PDB entry 6FKI | electron microscopy, 4.30 A resolution (low resolution: residue-level contacts below are approximate; hydrogen-bond / salt-bridge calls are withheld) | chains b and p of the 26 polymer chains in the assembly

[Chain b]
Name: ATP synthase subunit b, chloroplastic
From: Spinacia oleracea
UniProt: P06453 (ATPF_SPIOL); residues 1-184 here = UniProt positions 1-184
Amino-acid sequence (184 residues; each row starts with the number of its first residue):
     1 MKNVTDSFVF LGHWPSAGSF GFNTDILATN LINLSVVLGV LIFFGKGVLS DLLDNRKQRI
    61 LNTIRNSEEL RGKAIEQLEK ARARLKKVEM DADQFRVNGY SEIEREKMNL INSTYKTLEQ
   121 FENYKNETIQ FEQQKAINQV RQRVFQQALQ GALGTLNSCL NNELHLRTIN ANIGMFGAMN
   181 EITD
Unresolved in the structure: 1-21, 183-184

[Chain p]
Name: ATP synthase subunit b', chloroplastic
From: Spinacia oleracea
UniProt: P31853 (ATPX_SPIOL); numbering as in UniProt (aligned over 1-222)
Amino-acid sequence (222 residues; row label = number of the first residue in the row):
     1 MANMLVASSS KTLPTTTTTT ITPKPKFPLL KTPLLKLSPP QLPPLKHLNL SVLKSAAITA
    61 TPLTLSFLLP YPSLAEEIEK ASLFDFNLTL PIIMAEFLFL MFALDKIYYT PLGDFMDKRD
   121 ASIKEQLSGV KDTSSEVKQL EEQANAVMRA ARAEISAALN KMKKETQLEV EAKLAEGRKK
   181 IEVELQEALG SLEQQKEDTI KSLDSQISAL SDDIVKKVLP VS
Unresolved in the structure: 1-77, 221-222

[Chain b / chain p interface]
Pairs across the interface - 230 pairs, chain b then chain p:
  K57(b) - R119(p)
  I60(b) - D120(p)
  L61(b) - I123(p)
  T63(b) - D120(p)
  T63(b) - I123(p)
  I64(b) - R119(p)
  I64(b) - D120(p)
  I64(b) - S122(p)
  I64(b) - I123(p)
  I64(b) - K124(p)
  I64(b) - L127(p)
  R65(b) - I123(p)
  N66(b) - L127(p)
  N66(b) - V130(p)
  S67(b) - I123(p)
  S67(b) - K124(p)
  S67(b) - E125(p)
  S67(b) - Q126(p)
  S67(b) - L127(p)
  S67(b) - S128(p)
  S67(b) - V130(p)
  S67(b) - K131(p)
  E68(b) - I123(p)
  E68(b) - Q126(p)
  E68(b) - L127(p)
  E68(b) - S128(p)
  E68(b) - V130(p)
  E69(b) - Q126(p)
  E69(b) - L127(p)
  E69(b) - V130(p)
  L70(b) - L127(p)
  L70(b) - V130(p)
  L70(b) - K131(p)
  L70(b) - D132(p)
  L70(b) - S134(p)
  R71(b) - E125(p)
  R71(b) - Q126(p)
  R71(b) - L127(p)
  R71(b) - S128(p)
  R71(b) - G129(p)
  R71(b) - V130(p)
  R71(b) - K131(p)
  R71(b) - D132(p)
  R71(b) - T133(p)
  R71(b) - S134(p)
  G72(b) - Q126(p)
  G72(b) - G129(p)
  G72(b) - V130(p)
  G72(b) - K131(p)
  G72(b) - T133(p)
  G72(b) - S134(p)
  K73(b) - V130(p)
  K73(b) - T133(p)
  K73(b) - S134(p)
  A74(b) - V130(p)
  A74(b) - K131(p)
  A74(b) - D132(p)
  A74(b) - T133(p)
  A74(b) - S134(p)
  A74(b) - S135(p)
  A74(b) - E136(p)
  A74(b) - V137(p)
  I75(b) - G129(p)
  I75(b) - V130(p)
  I75(b) - K131(p)
  I75(b) - D132(p)
  I75(b) - T133(p)
  I75(b) - S134(p)
  I75(b) - S135(p)
  I75(b) - E136(p)
  I75(b) - V137(p)
  E76(b) - T133(p)
  E76(b) - S134(p)
  E76(b) - V137(p)
  Q77(b) - T133(p)
  Q77(b) - S134(p)
  Q77(b) - E136(p)
  Q77(b) - V137(p)
  Q77(b) - K138(p)
  L78(b) - D132(p)
  L78(b) - T133(p)
  L78(b) - S134(p)
  L78(b) - S135(p)
  L78(b) - E136(p)
  L78(b) - V137(p)
  L78(b) - K138(p)
  L78(b) - Q139(p)
  L78(b) - L140(p)
  E79(b) - T133(p)
  E79(b) - E136(p)
  E79(b) - V137(p)
  E79(b) - L140(p)
  K80(b) - E136(p)
  K80(b) - V137(p)
  K80(b) - L140(p)
  K80(b) - E141(p)
  A81(b) - E136(p)
  A81(b) - V137(p)
  A81(b) - K138(p)
  A81(b) - Q139(p)
  A81(b) - L140(p)
  A81(b) - E141(p)
  A81(b) - E142(p)
  A81(b) - Q143(p)
  A81(b) - A144(p)
  R82(b) - E136(p)
  R82(b) - V137(p)
  R82(b) - Q139(p)
  R82(b) - L140(p)
  R82(b) - E141(p)
  R82(b) - Q143(p)
  A83(b) - L140(p)
  A83(b) - A144(p)
  R84(b) - L140(p)
  R84(b) - E141(p)
  R84(b) - Q143(p)
  R84(b) - A144(p)
  R84(b) - N145(p)
  R84(b) - V147(p)
  L85(b) - Q139(p)
  L85(b) - L140(p)
  L85(b) - E141(p)
  L85(b) - E142(p)
  L85(b) - Q143(p)
  L85(b) - A144(p)
  L85(b) - N145(p)
  L85(b) - V147(p)
  K86(b) - Q143(p)
  K86(b) - A144(p)
  K86(b) - V147(p)
  K87(b) - A144(p)
  K87(b) - V147(p)
  K87(b) - M148(p)
  V88(b) - A144(p)
  V88(b) - N145(p)
  V88(b) - A146(p)
  V88(b) - V147(p)
  V88(b) - M148(p)
  V88(b) - R149(p)
  E89(b) - A144(p)
  E89(b) - V147(p)
  E89(b) - M148(p)
  M90(b) - V147(p)
  D91(b) - M148(p)
  D91(b) - A151(p)
  A92(b) - V147(p)
  A92(b) - M148(p)
  A92(b) - R149(p)
  A92(b) - A150(p)
  A92(b) - A151(p)
  A92(b) - R152(p)
  A92(b) - I155(p)
  D93(b) - A151(p)
  Q94(b) - A151(p)
  Q94(b) - I155(p)
  F95(b) - A150(p)
  F95(b) - A151(p)
  F95(b) - R152(p)
  F95(b) - A153(p)
  F95(b) - E154(p)
  F95(b) - I155(p)
  F95(b) - S156(p)
  R96(b) - A151(p)
  R96(b) - R152(p)
  R96(b) - E154(p)
  R96(b) - I155(p)
  V97(b) - I155(p)
  N98(b) - I155(p)
  G99(b) - I155(p)
  G99(b) - L159(p)
  Y100(b) - I155(p)
  Y100(b) - A158(p)
  I103(b) - A158(p)
  I103(b) - L159(p)
  I103(b) - N160(p)
  I103(b) - K161(p)
  I103(b) - M162(p)
  I103(b) - K163(p)
  E106(b) - K163(p)
  E106(b) - T166(p)
  K107(b) - M162(p)
  K107(b) - E165(p)
  K107(b) - T166(p)
  K107(b) - V170(p)
  M108(b) - T166(p)
  L110(b) - T166(p)
  L110(b) - Q167(p)
  L110(b) - L168(p)
  L110(b) - V170(p)
  I111(b) - T166(p)
  I111(b) - V170(p)
  N112(b) - V170(p)
  T114(b) - L174(p)
  Y115(b) - L174(p)
  T117(b) - L174(p)
  L118(b) - L174(p)
  L118(b) - G177(p)
  L118(b) - R178(p)
  L118(b) - I181(p)
  F121(b) - R178(p)
  F121(b) - I181(p)
  F121(b) - E182(p)
  E122(b) - I181(p)
  E122(b) - E184(p)
  K125(b) - I181(p)
  K125(b) - E182(p)
  K125(b) - L185(p)
  N126(b) - L185(p)
  T128(b) - L185(p)
  T128(b) - L189(p)
  I129(b) - L185(p)
  I129(b) - A188(p)
  I129(b) - L189(p)
  I129(b) - L192(p)
  E132(b) - L189(p)
  V140(b) - I200(p)
  R143(b) - I200(p)
  V144(b) - I207(p)
  V144(b) - L210(p)
  Q147(b) - I207(p)
  Q147(b) - S211(p)
  A148(b) - L210(p)
  A148(b) - S211(p)
  A148(b) - I214(p)
  L149(b) - I214(p)
  A152(b) - I214(p)
  T155(b) - V215(p)
  L156(b) - L219(p)
  L164(b) - L219(p)
  T168(b) - P220(p)
Interface residues without a listed pair, chain b (77 interface residues in all): E102, E104, S113, Q133, A136, F145, A171
Interface residues without a listed pair, chain p (71 interface residues in all): A157, E169, E171, K196, T199

[Summary]
77 residues of chain b and 71 residues of chain p are in contact.
Chain b is ATP synthase subunit b, chloroplastic and chain p is ATP synthase subunit b', chloroplastic, both
from Spinacia oleracea; the structure, Chloroplast F1Fo conformation 3, was determined by electron microscopy,
deposited together with 6FKF and 6FKH.
